7MSZ - chains A and E of the 55 polymer chains in the assembly; structure by electron microscopy, 3.10 A resolution.

Chain A:
Molecule: 23S rRNA
Source organism: Mycobacterium tuberculosis (strain ATCC 25618 / H37Rv)
Sequence (3138 nucleotides; each row starts with the number of its first residue):
     1 UUGUAAGUGUCUAAGGGCGCAUGGUGGAUGCCUUGGCAUCGAGAGCCGAU
    51 GAAGGACGUGGGAGGCUGCGAUAUGCCUCGGGGAGCUGUCAACCGAGCGU
   101 GGAUCCGAGGAUUUCCGAAUGGGGAAACCCAGCACGAGUGAUGUCGUGCU
   151 ACCCGCAUCUGAAUAUAUAGGGUGCGGGAGGGAACGCGGGGAAGUGAAAC
   201 AUCUCAGUACCCGUAGGAGGAGAAAACAAUUGUGAUUCCGCAAGUAGUGG
   251 CGAGCGAACGCGGAACAGGCUAAACCGCACGCAUGGGUAACCGGGUAGGG
   301 GUUGUGUGUGCGGGGUUGUGGGAGGAUAUGUCUCAGCGCUACCCGGCUGA
   351 GAGGCAGUCAGAAAGUGUCGUGGUUAGCGGAAGUGGCCUGGGAUGGUCUG
   401 CCGUAGACGGUGAGAGCCCGGUACGCGAAAACCCGGCACCUGCCUAGUAU
   451 CAAUUCCCGAGUAGCAGCGGGCCCGUGGAAUCCGCUGUGAAUCCGCCGGG
   501 ACCACCCGGUAAGCCUAAAUACUCCUCGAUGACCGAUAGCGGAUUAGUAC
   551 CGUGAGGGAAUGGUGAAAAGUACCCCGGGAGGGGAGUGAAAGAGUACCUG
   601 AAACCGUGUGCCUACAAUCCGUCAGAGCCUCCUUUUCCUCUCCGGAGGAG
   651 GGUGGUGAUGGCGUGCCUUUUGAAGAAUGAGCCUGCGAGUCAGGGACAUG
   701 UCGCAAGGUUAACCCGUGUGGGGUAGCCGCAGCGAAAGCGAGUCUGAAUA
   751 GGGCGACCCACACGCGCAUACGCGCGUGUGAAUAGUGGCGUGUUCUGGAC
   801 CCGAAGCGGAGUGAUCUACCCAUGGCCAGGGUGAAGCGCGGGUAAGACCG
   851 CGUGGAGGCCCGAACCCACUUAGGUUGAAGACUGAGGGGAUGAGCUGUGG
   901 GUAGGGGUGAAAGGCCAAUCAAACUCCGUGAUAGCUGGUUCUCCCCGAAA
   951 UGCAUUUAGGUGCAGCGUUGCGUGGUUCACCGCGGAGGUAGAGCUACUGG
  1001 AUGGCCGAUGGGCCCUACUAGGUUACUGACGUCAGCCAAACUCCGAAUGC
  1051 CGUGGUGUAAAGCGUGGCAGUGAGACGGCGGGGGAUAAGCUCCGUACGUC
  1101 GAAAGGGAAACAGCCCAGAUCGCCGGCUAAGGCCCCCAAGCGUGUGCUAA
  1151 GUGGGAAAGGAUGUGCAGUCGCAAAGACAACCAGGAGGUUGGCUUAGAAG
  1201 CAGCCACCCUUGAAAGAGUGCGUAAUAGCUCACUGGUCAAGUGAUUGUGC
  1251 GCCGAUAAUGUAGCGGGGCUCAAGCACACCGCCGAAGCCGCGGCACAUCC
  1301 ACCUUGUGGUGGGUGUGGGUAGGGGAGCGUCCCUCAUUCAGCGAAGCCAC
  1351 CGGGUGACCGGUGGUGGAGGGUGGGGGAGUGAGAAUGCAGGCAUGAGUAG
  1401 CGACAAGGCAAGUGAGAACCUUGCCCGCCGAAAGACCAAGGGUUCCUGGG
  1451 CCAGGCCAGUCCGCCCAGGGUGAGUCGGGACCUAAGGCGAGGCCGACAGG
  1501 CGUAGUCGAUGGACAACGGGUUGAUAUUCCCGUACCCGUGUGUGGGCGCC
  1551 CGUGACGAAUCAGCGGUACUAACCACCCAAAACCGGAUCGAUCACUCCCC
  1601 UUCGGGGGUGUGGAGUUCUGGGGCUGCGUGGGAACUUCGCUGGUAGUAGU
  1651 CAAGCGAAGGGGUGACGCAGGAAGGUAGCCGUACCAGUCAGUGGUAACAC
  1701 UGGGGCAAGCCGGUAGGGAGAGCGAUAGGCAAAUCCGUCGCUCACUAAUC
  1751 CUGAGAGGUGACGCAUAGCCGGUUGAGGCGAAUUCGGUGAUCCUCUGCUG
  1801 CCAAGAAAAGCCUCUAGCGAGCACACACACGGCCCGUACCCCAAACCGAC
  1851 ACAGGUGGUCAGGUAGAGCAUACCAAGGCGUACGAGAUAACUAUGGUUAA
  1901 GGAACUCGGCAAAAUGCCCCCGUAACUUCGGGAGAAGGGGGACCGGAAUA
  1951 UCGUGAACACCCUUGCGGUGGGAGCGGGAUCCGGUCGCAGAAACCAGUGA
  2001 GGAGCGACUGUUUACUAAAAACACAGGUCCGUGCGAAGUCGCAAGACGAU
  2051 GUAUACGGACUGACGCCUGCCCGGUGCUGGAAGGUUAAGAGGACCCGUUA
  2101 ACCCGCAAGGGUGAAGCGGAGAAUUUAAGCCCCAGUAAACGGCGGUGGUA
  2151 ACUAUAACCAUCCUAAGGUAGCGAAAUUCCUUGUCGGGUAAGUUCCGACC
  2201 UGCACGAAUGGCGUAACGACUUCUCAACUGUCUCAACCAUAGACUCGGCG
  2251 AAAUUGCACUACGAGUAAAGAUGCUCGUUACGCGCGGCAGGACGAAAAGA
  2301 CCCCGGGACCUUCACUACAACUUGGUAUUGAUGUUCGGUACGGUUUGUGU
  2351 AGGAUAGGUGGGAGACUGUGAAACCUCGACGCCAGUUGGGGCGGAGUCGU
  2401 UGUUGAAAUACCACUCUGAUCGUAUUGGGCAUCUAACCUCGAACCCUGAA
  2451 UCGGGUUUAGGGACAGUGCCUGGCGGGUAGUUUAACUGGGGCGGUUGCCU
  2501 CCUAAAAUGUAACGGAGGCGCCCAAAGGUUCCCUCAACCUGGACGGCAAU
  2551 CAGGUGGCGAGUGUAAAUGCACAAGGGAGCUUGACUGCGAGACUUACAAG
  2601 UCAAGCAGGGACGAAAGUCGGGAUUAGUGAUCCGGCACCCCCGAGUGGAA
  2651 GGGGUGUCGCUCAACGGAUAAAAGGUACCCCGGGGAUAACAGGCUGAUCU
  2701 UCCCCAAGAGUCCAUAUCGACGGGAUGGUUUGGCACCUCGAUGUCGGCUC
  2751 GUCGCAUCCUGGGGCUGGAGCAGGUCCCAAGGGUUGGGCUGUUCGCCCAU
  2801 UAAAGCGGCACGCGAGCUGGGUUUAGAACGUCGUGAGACAGUUCGGUCUC
  2851 UAUCCGCCGCGCGCGUCAGAAACUUGAGGAAACCUGUCCCUAGUACGAGA
  2901 GGACCGGGACGGACGAACCUCUGGUGCACCAGUUGUCCCGCCAGGGGCAC
  2951 CGCUGGAUAGCCACGUUCGGUCAGGAUAACCGCUGAAAGCAUCUAAGCGG
  3001 GAAACCUUCUCCAAGAUCAGGUUUCUCACCCACUUGGUGGGAUAAGGCCC
  3051 CCCGCAGAACACGGGUUCAAUAGGUCAGACCUGGAAGCUCAGUAAUGGGU
  3101 GUAGGGAACUGGUGCUAACCGGCCGAAAACUUACAACA
Disordered / not traced: 1-4, 1013-1022, 3133-3138
Modified residues: 5MU (5-methyluridine 5'-monophosphate) at position 2177; OMG (o2'-methylguanosine-5'-monophosphate) at position 2791
Bound ions: Mg2+ site 1: C31, G1370; Mg2+ site 2: C46, G217; Mg2+ site 3: G60, G65, U89; Mg2+ site 4 near U72 (its only coordinating residue here); Mg2+ site 5 near U120 (its only coordinating residue here); Mg2+ site 6: A162, U166; Mg2+ site 7 near A179 (its only coordinating residue here); Mg2+ site 8: G194, U2481; Mg2+ site 9: U195, U204; Mg2+ site 10: A199, C200; Mg2+ site 11 near G220 (its only coordinating residue here); Mg2+ site 12 near A224 (its only coordinating residue here); 155 more Mg2+ sites not listed
Ligand contacts: N-formylmethionine (FME): G2299, A2300, C2301, A2689, U2823

Chain E:
Molecule: 50S ribosomal protein L4
Source organism: Mycobacterium tuberculosis (strain ATCC 25618 / H37Rv)
UniProt: P9WH85 (RL4_MYCTU); residue numbers follow UniProt; this construct covers 1-223
Amino-acid sequence (223 residues; row label = number of the first residue in the row):
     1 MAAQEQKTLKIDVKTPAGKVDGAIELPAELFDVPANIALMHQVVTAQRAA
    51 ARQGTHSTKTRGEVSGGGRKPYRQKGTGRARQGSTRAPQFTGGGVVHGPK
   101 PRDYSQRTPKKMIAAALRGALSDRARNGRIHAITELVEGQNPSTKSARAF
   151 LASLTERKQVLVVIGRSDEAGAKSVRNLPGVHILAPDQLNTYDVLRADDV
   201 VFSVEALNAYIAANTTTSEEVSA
Disordered / not traced: 1-8, 216-223

How chain A and chain E interact:
Contacting residue pairs - 148 pairs, chain A then chain E:
  C37(A) with Ser-57(E), sugar contact
  A38(A) with Thr-55(E), hydrogen bond to the base; Ser-57(E), sugar contact; Pro-101(E), sugar contact
  U39(A) with Gln-53(E), sugar contact; Thr-55(E), sugar contact
  C402(A) with Lys-145(E), phosphate contact; Arg-148(E), base contact
  G403(A) with Thr-144(E), hydrogen bond to the phosphate; Arg-148(E), hydrogen bond to the base; Asn-177(E), hydrogen bond to the base; Leu-178(E), base contact
  U404(A) with Pro-142(E), sugar contact; Ser-143(E), phosphate contact; Thr-144(E), hydrogen bond to the phosphate; Lys-173(E), hydrogen bond to the base; Arg-176(E), phosphate contact
  A405(A) with Arg-176(E), salt bridge to the phosphate; Asn-177(E), hydrogen bond to the phosphate
  G406(A) with Asn-177(E), sugar contact; Pro-179(E), base contact
  A423(A) with Arg-176(E), hydrogen bond to the sugar
  U530(A) with Gln-53(E), hydrogen bond to the sugar
  G531(A) with Gln-53(E), sugar contact; Thr-55(E), hydrogen bond to the base
  A532(A) with Arg-48(E), hydrogen bond to the base; Ala-49(E), base contact; Arg-52(E), hydrogen bond to the base; Gln-53(E), hydrogen bond to the phosphate
  C533(A) with Arg-52(E), salt bridge to the phosphate; Thr-55(E), sugar contact; His-56(E), salt bridge to the phosphate
  U537(A) with Thr-91(E), base contact
  A538(A) with Gly-92(E), hydrogen bond to the phosphate
  G539(A) with Val-95(E), phosphate contact
  C540(A) with Lys-59(E), salt bridge to the phosphate
  G541(A) with Val-64(E), phosphate contact; Ser-65(E), hydrogen bond to the phosphate; Arg-86(E), sugar contact
  G547(A) with Ser-65(E), base contact
  G558(A) with Gly-66(E), phosphate contact; Gly-67(E), phosphate contact
  A559(A) with Arg-86(E), salt bridge to the phosphate
  G685(A) with Thr-91(E), base contact
  G687(A) with Pro-88(E), sugar contact; Gln-89(E), sugar contact
  A688(A) with Val-96(E), sugar contact; His-97(E), phosphate contact
  G689(A) with His-97(E), sugar contact
  U690(A) with His-97(E), hydrogen bond to the base
  C691(A) with Arg-102(E), sugar contact
  A692(A) with Arg-102(E), salt bridge to the phosphate
  G694(A) with Arg-107(E), base contact
  C702(A) with Asn-36(E), phosphate contact
  G703(A) with Asn-36(E), hydrogen bond to the phosphate; Lys-111(E), hydrogen bond to the sugar; Met-112(E), sugar contact
  C704(A) with Lys-111(E), sugar contact
  G708(A) with Lys-111(E), salt bridge to the phosphate
  U709(A) with Lys-111(E), salt bridge to the phosphate
  U710(A) with Arg-107(E), hydrogen bond to the phosphate; Pro-109(E), phosphate contact; Lys-110(E), hydrogen bond to the phosphate
  A711(A) with Arg-107(E), salt bridge to the phosphate
  G716(A) with Arg-166(E), hydrogen bond to the sugar; Gln-188(E), hydrogen bond to the base
  U717(A) with Arg-166(E), base contact; Ala-185(E), hydrogen bond to the base; Gln-188(E), base contact
  G718(A) with His-182(E), hydrogen bond to the base; Asn-190(E), base contact; Asp-193(E), hydrogen bond to the base
  U719(A) with Gln-47(E), base contact; Ala-50(E), sugar contact; Ala-51(E), base contact; Asn-190(E), hydrogen bond to the sugar
  G720(A) with Gln-47(E), hydrogen bond to the phosphate; Ile-113(E), phosphate contact; Asp-187(E), hydrogen bond to the sugar; Gln-188(E), base contact; Leu-189(E), sugar contact
  G721(A) with Ile-113(E), phosphate contact; Ala-114(E), phosphate contact
  G723(A) with Lys-110(E), hydrogen bond to the base
  G787(A) with Pro-109(E), sugar contact; Met-112(E), base contact
  G788(A) with Gln-42(E), hydrogen bond to the base; Arg-107(E), sugar contact; Thr-108(E), sugar contact; Pro-109(E), sugar contact
  C789(A) with Gln-42(E), sugar contact; Gln-106(E), sugar contact
  C800(A) with His-97(E), hydrogen bond to the sugar
  C801(A) with Val-96(E), sugar contact
  C802(A) with Arg-61(E), salt bridge to the phosphate; Pro-88(E), phosphate contact; Gln-89(E), sugar contact
  G803(A) with Arg-61(E), salt bridge to the phosphate; Lys-70(E), phosphate contact; Gln-74(E), hydrogen bond to the sugar; Arg-81(E), sugar contact; Gln-82(E), phosphate contact
  A804(A) with Lys-70(E), salt bridge to the phosphate; Gln-74(E), hydrogen bond to the sugar; Gly-83(E), phosphate contact
  A805(A) with Lys-70(E), phosphate contact
  C926(A) with Arg-69(E), salt bridge to the phosphate
  C927(A) with Gly-68(E), phosphate contact
  G930(A) with Thr-60(E), base contact; Arg-61(E), hydrogen bond to the sugar; Gly-62(E), phosphate contact
  U936(A) with Arg-81(E), base contact
  C1333(A) with Arg-48(E), hydrogen bond to the sugar
  U1334(A) with Arg-48(E), hydrogen bond to the sugar; Tyr-192(E), hydrogen bond to the sugar
  A1336(A) with Gln-159(E), phosphate contact
  G1375(A) with His-41(E), hydrogen bond to the sugar; Arg-48(E), base contact
  G1376(A) with His-41(E), phosphate contact
  G1377(A) with Arg-52(E), hydrogen bond to the sugar
  A1378(A) with Arg-102(E), salt bridge to the phosphate
  G1379(A) with Thr-58(E), base contact; Val-95(E), base contact; Pro-99(E), phosphate contact
  A1385(A) with Gln-89(E), base contact
  U1386(A) with Gly-78(E), base contact; Arg-79(E), hydrogen bond to the base; Ala-80(E), phosphate contact
  G1387(A) with Gln-82(E), hydrogen bond to the sugar; Gln-89(E), hydrogen bond to the base
  C1388(A) with Arg-79(E), salt bridge to the phosphate; Gln-89(E), sugar contact; Phe-90(E), sugar contact; Thr-91(E), hydrogen bond to the sugar
  A1389(A) with Thr-91(E), sugar contact
  A2297(A) with Gly-76(E), phosphate contact; Thr-77(E), phosphate contact; Gly-78(E), sugar contact
  A2298(A) with Lys-75(E), hydrogen bond to the sugar; Gly-76(E), hydrogen bond to the phosphate; Gly-78(E), phosphate contact; Arg-81(E), base contact
  G2299(A) with Lys-75(E), salt bridge to the phosphate
  C2681(A) with Gln-74(E), phosphate contact; Lys-75(E), phosphate contact
  G2682(A) with Gln-74(E), phosphate contact; Lys-75(E), salt bridge to the phosphate
  G2683(A) with Arg-81(E), salt bridge to the phosphate
Also at the interface, not in a pair above, chain A (82 interface residues in all): A407, C424, G557, G798, U925, C1335, U1337
Also at the interface, not in a pair above, chain E (87 interface residues in all): Leu-39, Thr-45, Gly-54, Ser-84, Thr-85, Ala-87, Tyr-104, Lys-158, Ile-183, Leu-184, Arg-196

Summary:
82 residues of chain A face 87 of chain E across their interface; the contacts include 45 hydrogen bonds and
18 salt bridges. Polar contacts include A38(A)/Thr-55(E), G403(A)/Arg-148(E) and G403(A)/Asn-177(E). Chain A
binds N-formylmethionine. C31(A) and G1370(A) form the Mg2+ site 1.
Here chain A is 23S rRNA and chain E is 50S ribosomal protein L4, both from Mycobacterium tuberculosis (strain
ATCC 25618 / H37Rv). Entry 7MSZ (Mtb 70SIC in complex with MtbEttA at Trans_R1 state) was determined by
electron microscopy together with 7MSC, 7MSH, 7MSM, 7MT2, 7MT3 and 7MT7 from the same study.
